PDB entry 2GPB | X-ray diffraction, 2.30 A resolution | chain A

Chain A:
Protein: Glycogen phosphorylase B
Source organism: Oryctolagus cuniculus
Notes: EC 2.4.1.1
Reference sequence: P00489 (PHS2_RABIT); numbering as in UniProt (aligned over 1-842)
Chain sequence (842 residues; each row starts with the number of its first residue):
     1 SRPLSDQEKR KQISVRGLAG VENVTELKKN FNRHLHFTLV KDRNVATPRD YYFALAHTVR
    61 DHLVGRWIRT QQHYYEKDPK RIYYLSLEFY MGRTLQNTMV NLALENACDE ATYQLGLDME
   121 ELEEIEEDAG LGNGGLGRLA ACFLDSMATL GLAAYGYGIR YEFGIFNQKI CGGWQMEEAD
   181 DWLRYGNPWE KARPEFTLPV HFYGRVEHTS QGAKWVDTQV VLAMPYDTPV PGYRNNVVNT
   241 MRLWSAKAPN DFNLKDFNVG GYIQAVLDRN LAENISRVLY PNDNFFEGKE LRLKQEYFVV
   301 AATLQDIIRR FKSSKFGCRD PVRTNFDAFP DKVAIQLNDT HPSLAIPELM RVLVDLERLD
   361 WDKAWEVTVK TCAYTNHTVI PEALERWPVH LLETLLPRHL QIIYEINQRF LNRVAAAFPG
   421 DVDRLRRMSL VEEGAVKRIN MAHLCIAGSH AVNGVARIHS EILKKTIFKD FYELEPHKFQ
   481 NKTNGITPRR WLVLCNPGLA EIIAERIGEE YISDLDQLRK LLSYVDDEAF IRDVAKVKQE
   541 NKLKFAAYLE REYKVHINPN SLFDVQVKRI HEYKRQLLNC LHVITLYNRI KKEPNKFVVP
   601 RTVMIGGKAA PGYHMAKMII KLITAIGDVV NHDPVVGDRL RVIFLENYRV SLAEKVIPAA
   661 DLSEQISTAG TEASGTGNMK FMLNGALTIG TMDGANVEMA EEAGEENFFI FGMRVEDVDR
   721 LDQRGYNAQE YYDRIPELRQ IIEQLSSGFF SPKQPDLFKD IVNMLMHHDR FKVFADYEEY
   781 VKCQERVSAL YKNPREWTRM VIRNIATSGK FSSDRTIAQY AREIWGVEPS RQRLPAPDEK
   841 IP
Disordered / not traced: 1-11
Construct notes: conflict I380 (Leu in P00489)
Covalent attachments: pyridoxal phosphate (PLP) linked to K680
Ligand contacts:
  - alpha-D-glucopyranose (GLC): G135, L136, L139, N284, H377, V455, N484, Y573, K574, E672, A673, S674, G675, T676
  - pyridoxal phosphate (PLP): Y90, G134, G135, R138, W491, V567, K568, K574, Y648, R649, V650, A653, Q665, E672, G675, T676, G677, N678
Swiss-Prot annotation at these positions:
  - modified residue: S747 (Phosphoserine)

Summary:
Ligands of chain A: alpha-D-glucopyranose. Pyridoxal phosphate is covalently linked to K680.
Chain A is Glycogen phosphorylase B (Oryctolagus cuniculus); the structure, Comparison of the binding of
glucose and glucose-1-phosphate derivatives to T-state glycogen phosphorylase B, was determined by X-ray
diffraction (same publication as 3GPB, 4GPB and 5GPB).
